Entry 8Y81 (electron microscopy, 2.89 A resolution); this record covers chains A and G of the 6 polymer chains in the assembly.

[Chain A]
Protein: High affinity immunoglobulin epsilon receptor subunit alpha
Source organism: Rattus norvegicus
Reference sequence: P12371 (FCERA_RAT); residue numbers follow UniProt; this construct covers 1-245
Amino-acid sequence (245 residues; row label = number of the first residue in the row):
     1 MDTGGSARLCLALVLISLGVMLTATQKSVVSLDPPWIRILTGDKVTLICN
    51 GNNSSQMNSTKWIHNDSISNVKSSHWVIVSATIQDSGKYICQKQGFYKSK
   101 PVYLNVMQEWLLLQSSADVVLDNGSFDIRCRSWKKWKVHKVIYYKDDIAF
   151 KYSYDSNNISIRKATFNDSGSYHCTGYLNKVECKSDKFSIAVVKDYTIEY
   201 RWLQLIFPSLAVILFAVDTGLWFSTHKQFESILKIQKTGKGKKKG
Not modelled in the structure: 1-24, 237-245
Cystine bridges: C49-C91, C130-C174
Covalent attachments: N-acetylglucosamine (NAG) linked to N65, N158, N167
UniProt features mapped onto this chain:
  - glycosylation (N-linked (GlcNAc...) asparagine): N52, N53, N58, N65, N123, N158, N167
From the paper describing this entry:
  - binding site for cholesterol hemisuccinate: L214, V217

[Chain G]
Protein: High affinity immunoglobulin epsilon receptor subunit gamma
Source organism: Rattus norvegicus
Reference sequence: P20411 (FCERG_RAT); numbering as in UniProt (aligned over 1-86)
Amino-acid sequence (119 residues; each row starts with the number of its first residue):
     1 MIPAVILFLLLLVEEAAALGEPQLCYILDAILFLYGIVLTLLYCRLKIQV
    51 RKADIASREKSDAVYTGLNTRNQETYETLKHEKPPQGSGWSHPQFEKGSG
   101 DYKDDDDKGSGWSHPQFEK
Not modelled in the structure: 1-23, 58-119
Construct notes: expression tag (87-119)
UniProt features mapped onto this chain:
  - modified residue: Y65 (Phosphotyrosine), Y76 (Phosphotyrosine), T78 (Phosphothreonine)
From the paper describing this entry:
  - self-association interface (contacts with another copy of this molecule); pairs are residue here / residue on that copy: C25-C25 (disulfide), L32, F33, L39, T40, Y43, L46
  - binding site for cholesterol hemisuccinate: C44, K47
  - mutagenesis - L32G/Y43A, L39A/L42A: decreased expression with High affinity immunoglobulin epsilon receptor subunit alpha (chain A)
  - mutagenesis - L32G/Y43A: abolished binding to FcaRI
  - mutagenesis - L32G/Y43A, L39A/L42A: decreased binding to High affinity immunoglobulin epsilon receptor subunit alpha (chain A)
  - mutagenesis - L32G/Y43A, L39A/L42A: decreased binding to FcyRIIIA

[How chain A and chain G interact]
Pairs across the interface - 15 pairs, chain A then chain G:
  P208(A) with L28(G), hydrophobic; L32(G)
  V212(A) with L32(G), hydrophobic
  F215(A) with L32(G); Y35(G), hydrophobic; G36(G); L39(G)
  A216(A) with Y35(G)
  D218(A) with L39(G)
  T219(A) with Y35(G); L39(G)
  W222(A) with L42(G); L46(G)
  F229(A) with Q49(G); V50(G), hydrophobic
Other interface residues (no listed pair), chain A (10 interface residues in all): A211, T225
Other interface residues (no listed pair), chain G (10 interface residues in all): D29
The authors on this interface:
  - pairs named by the authors: F215(A)-Y35(G)
  - interface residues, chain A: F215(A), T219(A), W222(A), T225(A), F229(A)
  - interface residues, chain G: Y35(G), L39(G), L42(G), L46(G)

[Overview]
The chain A/chain G interface involves 10 residues from each chain. The paper describes a contact between
F215(A) and Y35(G). The paper reports a binding site for cholesterol hemisuccinate at L214(A), V217(A) and
C44(G) among others; L32G/Y43A and L39A/L42A of chain G reduce expression with High affinity immunoglobulin
epsilon receptor subunit alpha (chain A).
Chain A is High affinity immunoglobulin epsilon receptor subunit alpha and chain G is High affinity
immunoglobulin epsilon receptor subunit gamma, both from Rattus norvegicus; the structure, Structure of the
ige-fc bound to its high affinity receptor fc(epsilon)ri, was determined by electron microscopy, deposited
together with 8Y84, 8Z0T, 8ZGS and 8ZGT.
